PDB entry 1QOS | X-ray diffraction, 2.95 A resolution | chains A and B

# Chain A (and B)
Molecule: Chitin binding lectin, uea-II
From: Ulex europaeus
Notes: chain B of this document is another copy of the same molecule, construct and numbering; everything in this record applies to it too
Chain sequence (242 residues; numbered 1 to 242; the number before each row is that of its first residue):
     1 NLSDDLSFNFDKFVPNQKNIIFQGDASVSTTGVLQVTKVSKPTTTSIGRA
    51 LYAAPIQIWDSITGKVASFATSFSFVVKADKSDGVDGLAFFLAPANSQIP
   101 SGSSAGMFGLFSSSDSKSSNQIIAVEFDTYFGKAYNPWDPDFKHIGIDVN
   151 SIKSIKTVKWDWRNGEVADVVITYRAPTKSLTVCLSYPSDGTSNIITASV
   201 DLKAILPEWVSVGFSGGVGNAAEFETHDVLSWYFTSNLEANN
Unresolved in the structure: 1-2, 240-242
Covalently attached groups: N-acetylglucosamine (NAG) linked to Ser112
Construct notes: conflict Asp25 (Ala in AF190633), Ile62 (Thr in AF190633), Gly106 (Ser in AF190633), Ser112 (Asn in AF190633), Gly191 (Glu in AF190633), Val229 (Ile in AF190633)
Metal / ion sites: Mn2+: Glu126, Asp128, Asp139, His144; Ca2+: Asp128, Tyr130, Asn136, Asp139

# How chain A and chain B interact
Contacting residue pairs - 33 pairs, chain A then chain B:
  Ser72(A) - Arg175(B)  hydrogen bond
  Lys156(A) - Gly191(B)
  Asp169(A) - Arg175(B)  salt bridge
  Val171(A) - Arg175(B)
  Arg175(A) - Ser72(B)  hydrogen bond
  Arg175(A) - Asp169(B)  salt bridge
  Arg175(A) - Val171(B)
  Thr178(A) - Pro188(B)
  Ser180(A) - Pro188(B)
  Thr182(A) - Ser186(B)
  Cys184(A) - Cys184(B)  disulfide
  Cys184(A) - Ile195(B)  hydrophobic
  Leu185(A) - Ile195(B)
  Ser186(A) - Thr182(B)
  Ser186(A) - Thr197(B)
  Pro188(A) - Thr178(B)
  Pro188(A) - Ser180(B)
  Pro188(A) - Ser199(B)
  Gly191(A) - Lys156(B)  hydrogen bond (backbone-side chain)
  Gly191(A) - Thr197(B)
  Ser193(A) - Ile195(B)
  Ser193(A) - Ile196(B)
  Ser193(A) - Thr197(B)
  Asn194(A) - Ile195(B)
  Ile195(A) - Cys184(B)  hydrophobic
  Ile195(A) - Leu185(B)
  Ile195(A) - Ser193(B)
  Ile195(A) - Asn194(B)
  Ile195(A) - Ile195(B)  hydrophobic
  Ile196(A) - Ser193(B)
  Thr197(A) - Ser186(B)
  Thr197(A) - Gly191(B)
  Thr197(A) - Ser193(B)  hydrogen bond
Also at the interface, not in a pair above, chain A (20 interface residues in all): Val170, Ser199
Also at the interface, not in a pair above, chain B (21 interface residues in all): Val170, Thr173
Cross-chain cystine bridges: Cys184(A)-Cys184(B)

# Overview
20 residues of chain A face 21 of chain B across their interface, with 1 disulfide bond, 4 hydrogen bonds and
2 salt bridges. Polar contacts include Asp169(A)-Arg175(B), Ser72(A)-Arg175(B) and Gly191(A)-Lys156(B).
Covalently linked N-acetylglucosamine: at Ser112(A). Glu126(A), Asp128(A), Asp139(A) and His144(A) coordinate
Mn2+.
Both chains are Chitin binding lectin, uea-II (Ulex europaeus). Entry 1QOS (lectin UEA-II complexed with
chitobiose) was determined by X-ray diffraction (same publication as 1DZQ, 1QNW, 1QOO and 1QOT).
